PDB entry 8DSS | X-ray diffraction, 3.05 A resolution | chains A and B

[Chain A (and B)]
Protein: ComE operon protein 1
Organism: Geobacillus stearothermophilus ATCC 7953
Notes: chain B of this document is another copy of the same molecule, construct and numbering; everything in this record applies to it too
UniProt: A0A0K9HI54 (A0A0K9HI54_GEOSE); numbering as in UniProt (aligned over 60-207)
Chain sequence (148 residues; row label = number of the first residue in the row):
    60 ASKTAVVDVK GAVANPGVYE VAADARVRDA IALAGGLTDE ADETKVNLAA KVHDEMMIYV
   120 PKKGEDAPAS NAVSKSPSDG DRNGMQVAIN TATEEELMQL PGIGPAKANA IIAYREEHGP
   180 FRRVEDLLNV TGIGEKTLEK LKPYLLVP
Disordered / not traced: 60-61, 125-207 (chain B: 60-61, 125-142)
Reported in the primary citation:
  - self-association interface (contacts with another copy of this molecule); pairs are residue here / residue on that copy: Arg-85/Asp-113 (salt bridge), Ala-108
  - mutagenesis - A108Y, K201A (2-fold): decreased binding to DNA
  - mutagenesis - K166A: abolished binding to DNA

[Interface between chain A and chain B]
Residue-residue contacts (21; chain A residue first):
  Arg-85(A) / Val-65(B)
  Arg-85(A) / Asp-113(B)  salt bridge
  Glu-102(A) / Lys-69(B)  hydrogen bond (backbone-side chain)
  Glu-102(A) / Gly-70(B)
  Val-105(A) / Asp-67(B)
  Val-105(A) / Lys-69(B)  hydrogen bond (backbone-side chain)
  Val-105(A) / Met-116(B)
  Asn-106(A) / Asp-67(B)
  Asn-106(A) / Glu-114(B)  hydrogen bond (side chain-backbone)
  Asn-106(A) / Met-115(B)
  Asn-106(A) / Met-116(B)
  Leu-107(A) / Asp-67(B)  hydrogen bond (backbone-side chain)
  Leu-107(A) / Val-77(B)  hydrophobic
  Ala-108(A) / Val-65(B)
  Ala-108(A) / Val-66(B)
  Ala-108(A) / Asp-67(B)
  Ala-108(A) / Glu-114(B)
  Ala-108(A) / Met-115(B)
  Ala-109(A) / Glu-114(B)
  Lys-110(A) / Asp-113(B)  salt bridge
  Lys-110(A) / Glu-114(B)  hydrogen bond (backbone-side chain)
Also at the interface, not in a pair above, chain A (10 interface residues in all): Arg-87, Thr-103
Also at the interface, not in a pair above, chain B (11 interface residues in all): Tyr-118

[Summary]
10 residues of chain A and 11 residues of chain B are in contact; the contacts include 5 hydrogen bonds and 2
salt bridges. Among the polar pairs are Arg-85(A)/Asp-113(B), Lys-110(A)/Asp-113(B) and Glu-102(A)/Lys-69(B).
From the paper: A108Y and K201A of chain A reduce binding to DNA; a self-association interface involving
Arg-85(A), Ala-108(A) and Asp-113(A).
Both chains are ComE operon protein 1 (Geobacillus stearothermophilus ATCC 7953). Entry 8DSS (X-ray crystal
structure of Geobacillus stearothermophilus ComEA) was determined by X-ray diffraction.
